8X7U - chains D and E of the 6 polymer chains in the assembly; structure by electron microscopy, 3.57 A resolution.

Chain D (and E):
Protein: mini-chromosome maintenance complex 3
Source organism: Thermococcus kodakarensis
Notes: chain E of this document is another copy of the same molecule, construct and numbering; everything in this record applies to it too
Chain sequence (682 residues; numbered 1 to 682; the number before each row is that of its first residue):
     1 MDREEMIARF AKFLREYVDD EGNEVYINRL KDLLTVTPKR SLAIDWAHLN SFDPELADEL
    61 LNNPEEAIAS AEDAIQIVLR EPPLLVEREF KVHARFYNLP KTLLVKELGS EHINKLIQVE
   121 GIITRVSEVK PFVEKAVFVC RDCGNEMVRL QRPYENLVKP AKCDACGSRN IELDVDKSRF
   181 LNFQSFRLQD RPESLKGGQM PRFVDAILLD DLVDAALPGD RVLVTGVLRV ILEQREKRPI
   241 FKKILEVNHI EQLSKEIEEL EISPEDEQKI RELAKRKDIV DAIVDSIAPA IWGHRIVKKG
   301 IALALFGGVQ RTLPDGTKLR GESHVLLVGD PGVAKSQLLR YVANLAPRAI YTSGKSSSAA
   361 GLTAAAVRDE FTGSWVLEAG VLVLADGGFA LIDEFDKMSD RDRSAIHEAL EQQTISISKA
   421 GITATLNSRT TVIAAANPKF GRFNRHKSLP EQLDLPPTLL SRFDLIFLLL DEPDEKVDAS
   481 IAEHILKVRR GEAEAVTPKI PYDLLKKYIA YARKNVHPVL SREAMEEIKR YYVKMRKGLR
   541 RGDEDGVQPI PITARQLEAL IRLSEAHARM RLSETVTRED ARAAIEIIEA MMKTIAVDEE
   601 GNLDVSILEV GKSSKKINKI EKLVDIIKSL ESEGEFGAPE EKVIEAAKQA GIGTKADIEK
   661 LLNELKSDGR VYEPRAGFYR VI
Not modelled in the structure: 15-26, 623-638
Bound ions: Mg2+: Ser336 (together with ATP)
Small-molecule neighbours:
  - ATP (adenosine-5'-triphosphate), molecule 1: Ala290, Ile291, Trp292, His294, Asp330, Pro331, Gly332, Val333, Ala334, Lys335, Ser336, Gln337, Arg340, Asn437, Ile481, Ile485
  - ATP, molecule 2: Ala554, Arg555, Glu558
Reported in the primary citation:
  - conformationally variable residues (helix shift): Arg462, Arg555

How chain D and chain E interact:
Contacting residue pairs (108):
  Ser110(D) with Pro131(E); Phe180(E); Leu181(E); Asn182(E), hydrogen bond (backbone-side chain)
  Glu111(D) with Arg40(E); Asn182(E), hydrogen bond
  Ile113(D) with Phe180(E), hydrophobic
  Asn114(D) with Asp176(E), hydrogen bond (side chain-backbone)
  Pro201(D) with Thr423(E)
  Arg202(D) with Thr423(E), hydrogen bond
  Val230(D) with Val175(E); Phe180(E), hydrophobic
  Glu236(D) with Thr372(E), hydrogen bond (backbone-side chain)
  Lys237(D) with Thr372(E), hydrogen bond (backbone-side chain)
  Arg238(D) with Gln151(E); Asn156(E); Leu157(E); Val158(E)
  Pro239(D) with Pro131(E); Phe132(E), hydrophobic; Val133(E)
  Ile240(D) with Pro131(E); Phe180(E), hydrophobic
  Phe241(D) with Pro131(E)
  Pro289(D) with Asp315(E)
  Gly332(D) with Thr553(E)
  Arg340(D) with Gln412(E)
  Tyr341(D) with Thr317(E)
  Phe440(D) with Lys615(E), hydrogen bond (backbone-side chain); Lys619(E)
  Gly441(D) with Lys615(E)
  Arg442(D) with Val547(E); Gln548(E), hydrogen bond (side chain-backbone); Pro549(E); Ile550(E); Asn602(E); Gly611(E); Lys615(E)
  Phe443(D) with Val547(E)
  Asn444(D) with Gly546(E); Val547(E); Lys619(E)
  His446(D) with Asp545(E); Gly546(E), hydrogen bond (side chain-backbone)
  Asp471(D) with Arg536(E), salt bridge; Ile550(E)
  Glu472(D) with Arg536(E)
  Pro473(D) with Arg536(E); Gln548(E)
  Glu475(D) with Val533(E)
  Asp478(D) with Tyr532(E); Arg536(E), salt bridge
  Ala479(D) with Val533(E), hydrophobic
  Ala482(D) with Tyr532(E), hydrophobic; Leu557(E), hydrophobic
  Glu483(D) with Lys529(E)
  Ile485(D) with Ala554(E), hydrophobic; Leu557(E), hydrophobic; Ile561(E), hydrophobic
  Leu486(D) with Leu520(E); Met525(E); Ile528(E), hydrophobic; Lys529(E); Ile561(E), hydrophobic
  Val488(D) with Leu313(E), hydrophobic; Leu319(E)
  Arg489(D) with Val309(E), hydrogen bond (side chain-backbone); Arg311(E), hydrogen bond (backbone-side chain); Leu319(E); Arg320(E), hydrogen bond (side chain-backbone); Ile561(E); Arg562(E); Glu565(E), salt bridge
  Arg490(D) with Arg311(E), hydrogen bond (backbone-side chain); Leu520(E), hydrogen bond (side chain-backbone); Arg522(E); Met525(E)
  Gly491(D) with Arg311(E)
  Val496(D) with Leu313(E), hydrophobic; Pro314(E), hydrophobic; Asp315(E)
  Tyr502(D) with Asp315(E), hydrogen bond
  Glu640(D) with Pro639(E)
  Lys660(D) with Lys619(E), hydrogen bond (side chain-backbone); Ile620(E), hydrogen bond (side chain-backbone); Lys622(E)
  Asn663(D) with Ile620(E); Glu621(E); Lys622(E); Val681(E)
  Lys666(D) with Pro639(E); Tyr679(E); Arg680(E); Val681(E)
  Ser667(D) with Val681(E); Ile682(E)
  Val671(D) with Arg680(E)
  Tyr672(D) with Arg680(E)
  Glu673(D) with Pro639(E); Arg675(E), hydrogen bond (backbone-side chain); Phe678(E); Arg680(E), hydrogen bond (backbone-side chain)
  Pro674(D) with Arg675(E); Phe678(E)
  Arg675(D) with Pro639(E); Phe678(E)
  Ala676(D) with Pro639(E), hydrophobic
  Gly677(D) with Pro639(E)
Other interface residues (no listed pair), chain D (61 interface residues in all): Gly109, Arg152, Glu155, Arg229, Lys242, Lys447, Gln452, Ile481, Lys487, Phe678
Other interface residues (no listed pair), chain E (69 interface residues in all): Lys130, Leu173, Lys177, Gly321, Phe371, Ser521, Lys537, Arg540, Glu558, Lys642, Val643

Overview:
The interface between chain D and chain E involves 61 residues on one side and 69 on the other, with 19
hydrogen bonds and 3 salt bridges. Polar pairs include Asp471(D)-Arg536(E), Asp478(D)-Arg536(E) and
Arg489(D)-Glu565(E). Ligands of chain D: ATP. The paper reports conformational variability at Arg462(D) and
Arg555(D).
Chain D and chain E are both mini-chromosome maintenance complex 3 (Thermococcus kodakarensis); the structure,
MCM in complex with dsDNA in presence of ATP, was determined by electron microscopy (same publication as 9JA0
and 9JA1).
